7BP5 - chains B and C of the 3 polymer chains in the assembly; structure by X-ray diffraction, 1.90 A resolution.

Chain B:
Name: Histone H2B.1
Organism: Arabidopsis thaliana
UniProt: Q9LQQ4 (H2B1_ARATH); residue numbers follow UniProt; this construct covers 51-148
Amino-acid sequence (98 residues; each row starts with the number of its first residue):
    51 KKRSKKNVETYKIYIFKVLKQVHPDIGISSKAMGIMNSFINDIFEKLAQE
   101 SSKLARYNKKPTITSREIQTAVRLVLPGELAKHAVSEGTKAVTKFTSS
Not modelled in the structure: 51-57, 148
UniProt features mapped onto this chain:
  - cross-link: Lys-144 (Glycyl lysine isopeptide (Lys-Gly) (interchain with G-Cter in ubiquitin))

Chain C:
Name: Asn-asp-pro-asp-tyr
Amino-acid sequence (7 residues; numbered 371 to 377; the number before each row is that of its first residue):
   371 EENDPDY
Not modelled in the structure: 371-372

Chain B / chain C interface:
Contacting residue pairs (15):
  Lys-62(B) with Tyr-377(C)
  Ile-63(B) with Tyr-377(C), hydrogen bond (backbone-side chain)
  Phe-66(B) with Tyr-377(C), hydrophobic
  Ile-78(B) with Asp-376(C); Tyr-377(C), hydrogen bond (backbone-backbone)
  Ser-79(B) with Asp-374(C), hydrogen bond; Pro-375(C); Tyr-377(C)
  Ser-80(B) with Asp-374(C), hydrogen bond; Pro-375(C), hydrogen bond (backbone-backbone); Asp-376(C); Tyr-377(C)
  Lys-81(B) with Asn-373(C); Asp-374(C), hydrogen bond (backbone-side chain)
  Met-83(B) with Tyr-377(C), hydrophobic

Overview:
Chain B and chain C form an interface of 8 and 5 residues respectively, with 6 hydrogen bonds. Polar contacts
include Ile-63(B)/Tyr-377(C), Ser-79(B)/Asp-374(C) and Ser-80(B)/Asp-374(C).
Chain B is Histone H2B.1 (Arabidopsis thaliana) and chain C is Asn-asp-pro-asp-tyr; the structure, Structural
insights into nucleosome reorganization by NAP1-RELATED PROTEIN 1 (NRP1), was determined by X-ray diffraction,
deposited together with 7BP2, 7BP4, 7BP6 and 7C7X.
